Entry 7ON1 (electron microscopy, 3.35 A resolution); this record covers chains e and J of the 12 polymer chains in the assembly.

[Chain e]
Molecule: BJ4_G0007000.mRNA.1.CDS.1
From: Saccharomyces cerevisiae
UniProt: A0A6A5PV75 (A0A6A5PV75_YEASX); residues 1-229 here = UniProt positions 1-229
Chain sequence (231 residues; row label = number of the first residue in the row; numbers below 1 keep their minus sign (Gly-1 is residue -1)):
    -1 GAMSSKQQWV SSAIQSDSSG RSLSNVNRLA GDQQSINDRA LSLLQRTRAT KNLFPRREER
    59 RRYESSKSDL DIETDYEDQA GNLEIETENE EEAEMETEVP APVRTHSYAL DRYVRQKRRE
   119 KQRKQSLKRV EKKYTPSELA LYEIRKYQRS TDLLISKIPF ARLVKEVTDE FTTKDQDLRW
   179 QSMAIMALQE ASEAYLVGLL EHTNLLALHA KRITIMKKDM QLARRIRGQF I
Disordered / not traced: -1 to 132
Differences from the reference sequence: expression tag (-1 to 0)

[Chain J]
Molecule: 123-nt DNA strand
From: Escherichia coli
Sequence (123 nucleotides; numbered -61 to 61; the number before each row is that of its first residue; numbers below 1 keep their minus sign (DT-61 is residue -61)):
   -61 TATCTGACAC GTGCCTGGAG ACTAGGGAGT AATCCCCTTG GCGGTTAAAA CGCGGGGGAC
    -1 AGCGCGTACG TGCGTTTAAG CGGTGCTAGA GCTGTCTACG ACCAATTGAG CGGCCTCGGC
    59 ACC

[Interface between chain e and chain J]
Contacting residue pairs (9; chain e residue first):
  Lys163(e) - DT-23(J)  salt bridge to the phosphate
  Arg177(e) - DT-23(J)  sugar contact
  Trp178(e) - DT-24(J)  sugar contact
  Trp178(e) - DT-23(J)  phosphate contact
  Gln179(e) - DT-24(J)  phosphate contact
  Ser180(e) - DT-24(J)  hydrogen bond to the phosphate
  Ile211(e) - DA-3(J)  hydrogen bond to the phosphate
  Thr212(e) - DG-4(J)  phosphate contact
  Thr212(e) - DA-3(J)  hydrogen bond to the phosphate
Also at the interface, not in a pair above, chain e (9 interface residues in all): Arg210, Met214
Also at the interface, not in a pair above, chain J (5 interface residues in all): DC-2

[Summary]
The interface between chain e and chain J involves 9 residues on one side and 5 on the other, with 3 hydrogen
bonds and 1 salt bridge. Polar pairs include Ser180(e)-DT-24(J), Ile211(e)-DA-3(J) and Thr212(e)-DA-3(J).
Here chain e is BJ4_G0007000.mRNA.1.CDS.1 (Saccharomyces cerevisiae) and chain J is a 123-nt DNA strand
(Escherichia coli). Entry 7ON1 (Cenp-A nucleosome in complex with Cenp-C) was determined by electron
microscopy.
